7FM8 - chains A and B; structure by X-ray diffraction, 1.55 A resolution.

== Chain A ==
Molecule: Pre-mRNA-splicing factor 8
From: Saccharomyces cerevisiae S288C
UniProtKB: P33334 (PRP8_YEAST); residues 1836-2090 here = UniProt positions 1836-2090
Amino-acid sequence (258 residues; numbered 1833 to 2090; the number before each row is that of its first residue):
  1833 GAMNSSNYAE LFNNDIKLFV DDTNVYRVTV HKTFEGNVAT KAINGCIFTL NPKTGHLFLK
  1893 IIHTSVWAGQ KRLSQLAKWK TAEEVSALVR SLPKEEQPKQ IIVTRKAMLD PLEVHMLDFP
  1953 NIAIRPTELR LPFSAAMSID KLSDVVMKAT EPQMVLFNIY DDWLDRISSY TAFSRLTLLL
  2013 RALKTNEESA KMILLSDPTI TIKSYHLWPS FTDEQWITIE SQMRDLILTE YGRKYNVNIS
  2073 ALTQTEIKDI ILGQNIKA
Unresolved in the structure: 2070-2090
Sequence notes: expression tag (1833-1835)
Curated features (UniProtKB/Swiss-Prot):
  - mutagenesis: Asp1853 (D1853A: Alters protein folding. Severely impaired growth. Strongly reduced growth at 35 degrees Celsius; when associated with A-1854; D1853N: Reduced growth at 30 degrees Celsius ...), Asp1854 (D1854A: Reduced growth at 30 degrees Celsius. Strongly reduced growth at 16 degrees Celsius. Strongly reduced growth at 35 degrees Celsius; when associated with A-1853 ...), Thr1855 (T1855A: Reduced growth at 30 degrees Celsius. Strongly reduced growth at 16 degrees Celsius), Thr1936 (T1936A: Reduced growth at 30 degrees Celsius. Strongly reduced growth at 16 degrees Celsius), Arg1937 (R1937K: Severely impaired growth. Reduced growth at 30 degrees Celsius. Strongly reduced growth at 16 degrees Celsius)

== Chain B ==
Molecule: A1 cistron-splicing factor AAR2
From: Saccharomyces cerevisiae S288C
UniProtKB: P32357 (AAR2_YEAST); aligned to UniProt positions 1-317 over residues 1-317
Amino-acid sequence (308 residues; numbered -3 to 317; 13 numbers in that range are skipped by the numbering (no residue carries them; nothing is unmodelled there); the number before each row is that of its first residue; numbers below 1 keep their minus sign (Gly-3 is residue -3)):
    -3 GAMAMNTVPF TSAPIEVTIG IDQYSFNVKE NQPFHGIKDI PIGHVHVIHF QHADNSSMRY
    57 GYWFDCRMGN FYIQYDPKDG LYKMMEERDG AKFENIVHNF KERQMMVSYP KIDEDDTWYN
   117 LTEFVQMDKI RKIVRKDENQ FSYVDSSMTT VQENEL
   166 SSSSSDPAHS LNYTVINFKS REAIRPGHEM EDFLDKSYYL NTVMLQGIFK NSSNYFGELQ
   226 FAFLNAMFFG NYGSSLQWHA MIELICSSAT VPKHMLDKLD EILYYQIKTL PEQYSDILLN
   286 ERVWNICLYS SFQKNSLHNT EKIMENKYPE LL
Unresolved in the structure: -3 to 0, 166-169
Sequence notes: expression tag (-3 to 0); conflict Ser166 (Leu153 in P32357), Ser167 (Lys154 in P32357), Ser170 (Asp in P32357)
Ligand contacts:
  - VQF ((5S,6Z)-6-imino-1,3-dimethyl-5-propyl-1,3-diazinane-2,4-dione), molecule 1: Pro5, Phe6, Thr7, Tyr68, Gln70, Glu83, Lys88, Phe89, Ile92, Phe96
  - VQF, molecule 2: Gln47, Arg55, Ala231, Met232, Phe233, Phe234, Gly235, Tyr279, Ile282, Leu283
  - VQF, molecule 3: Ala231, Gly235, Asn236, Tyr237, Ser240, Ile282, Leu283
Curated features (UniProtKB/Swiss-Prot):
  - region: Leu261 to Ile282 (Leucine-zipper)
  - modified residue: Ser253 (Phosphoserine), Thr274 (Phosphothreonine)

== Interface between chain A and chain B ==
Residue-residue contacts (17):
  Gln1907(A) with Met195(B); Leu199(B)
  Leu1908(A) with Met195(B), hydrophobic
  Trp1911(A) with Glu194(B); Met195(B), hydrophobic; Phe198(B), hydrophobic
  Asp1942(A) with Lys184(B), salt bridge; Phe198(B)
  Glu1945(A) with Lys184(B), salt bridge
  Val1946(A) with Ile189(B), hydrophobic; Glu194(B); Phe198(B), hydrophobic
  His1947(A) with Glu194(B)
  Leu1949(A) with Lys184(B); Ser185(B); Arg186(B)
  Asp1950(A) with Arg186(B), salt bridge

== Overview ==
9 residues of chain A and 8 residues of chain B are in contact, with 3 salt bridges. Polar pairs include
Asp1942(A)-Lys184(B), Glu1945(A)-Lys184(B) and Asp1950(A)-Arg186(B). Bound to chain B: 3 copies of compound
VQF. From UniProt: 5 mutagenesis sites on chain A.
Here chain A is Pre-mRNA-splicing factor 8 and chain B is A1 cistron-splicing factor AAR2, both from
Saccharomyces cerevisiae S288C. Entry 7FM8 (PanDDA analysis group deposition -- Aar2/RNaseH in complex with
fragment P06A09 from the F2X-Universal Library) was determined by X-ray diffraction, deposited together with
5ST0, 5ST1, 5ST2, 5ST3, 5ST4, 5ST5 and 248 further entries.
